PDB entry 8HNA | X-ray diffraction, 2.60 A resolution | chain B

== Chain B ==
Molecule: Scavenger receptor class F member 1
Source organism: Homo sapiens
Notes: fragment: N-terminal 20-221
UniProt: Q14162 (SREC_HUMAN); residues 20-221 here = UniProt positions 20-221
Amino-acid sequence (210 residues; numbered 20 to 229; the number before each row is that of its first residue):
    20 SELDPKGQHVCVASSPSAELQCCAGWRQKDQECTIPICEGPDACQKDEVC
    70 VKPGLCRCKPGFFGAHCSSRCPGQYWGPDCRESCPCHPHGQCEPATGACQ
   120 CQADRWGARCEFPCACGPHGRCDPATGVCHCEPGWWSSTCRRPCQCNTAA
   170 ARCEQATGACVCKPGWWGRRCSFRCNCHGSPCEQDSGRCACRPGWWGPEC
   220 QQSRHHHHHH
Unresolved in the structure: 20-56, 210-229
Construct notes: expression tag (222-229)
Disulfides: Cys57-Cys69, Cys63-Cys75, Cys77-Cys86, Cys90-Cys99, Cys103-Cys111, Cys105-Cys118, Cys120-Cys129, Cys133-Cys141, Cys135-Cys148, Cys150-Cys159, Cys163-Cys172, Cys165-Cys179, Cys181-Cys190, Cys194-Cys201, Cys196-Cys208
Reported in the primary citation:
  - self-association interface (contacts with another copy of this molecule); pairs are residue here / residue on that copy: Phe82-Tyr94 (pi stacking), Ser88-Tyr94 (hydrogen bond)
  - mutagenesis - R160S/R161S, R188S/R189S: decreased binding to modified LDLs
  - mutagenesis - R160S/R161S/R188S, R160S/R188S/R189S, R160S/R161S/R188S/R189S: abolished binding to modified LDLs
  - mutagenesis - R160S/R161S/R188S/R189S: abolished binding to OxLDL
  - mutagenesis - F82A/S88A/Y94A, S88A/Y94A: increased binding to OxLDL

== Overview ==
The paper reports that R160S/R161S/R188S, R160S/R188S/R189S and R160S/R161S/R188S/R189S abolish binding to
modified LDLs; a self-association interface involving Phe82 and Ser88; 7 substitutions were tested in all.
Chain B is Scavenger receptor class F member 1 (Homo sapiens); the structure, Crystal structure of N-terminal
fragment (20-221aa) of human SCARF1, was determined by X-ray diffraction together with 8HN0 from the same
study.
